6XF1 - chains A and B; structure by X-ray diffraction, 2.80 A resolution.

Chain A:
Protein: Nesprin-2
Source organism: Homo sapiens
UniProtKB: Q8WXH0 (SYNE2_HUMAN), isoform Q8WXH0-2; residue numbers follow UniProt; this construct covers 1425-1649
Sequence (230 residues; each row starts with the number of its first residue):
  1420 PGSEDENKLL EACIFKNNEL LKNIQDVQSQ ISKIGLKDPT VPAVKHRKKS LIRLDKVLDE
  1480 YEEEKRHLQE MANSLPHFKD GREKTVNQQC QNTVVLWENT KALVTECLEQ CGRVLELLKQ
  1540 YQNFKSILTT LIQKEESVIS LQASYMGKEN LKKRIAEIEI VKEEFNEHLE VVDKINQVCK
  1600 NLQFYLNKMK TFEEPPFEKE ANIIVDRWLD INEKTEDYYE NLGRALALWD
Construct notes: expression tag (1420-1424)
What the authors report for this chain:
  - mutagenesis - D1625A/D1629A, L1628A/E1632A: abolished binding to FH1/FH2 domain-containing protein 1 (chain B)

Chain B:
Protein: FH1/FH2 domain-containing protein 1
Source organism: Homo sapiens
UniProtKB: Q9Y613 (FHOD1_HUMAN); numbering as in UniProt (aligned over 14-334)
Sequence (321 residues; row label = number of the first residue in the row):
    14 SVVTVRVQYL EDTDPFACAN FPEPRRAPTC SLDGALPLGA QIPAVHRLLG APLKLEDCAL
    74 QVSPSGYYLD TELSLEEQRE MLEGFYEEIS KGRKPTLILR TQLSVRVNAI LEKLYSSSGP
   134 ELRRSLFSLK QIFQEDKDLV PEFVHSEGLS CLIRVGAAAD HNYQSYILRA LGQLMLFVDG
   194 MLGVVAHSDT IQWLYTLCAS LSRLVVKTAL KLLLVFVEYS ENNAPLFIRA VNSVASTTGA
   254 PPWANLVSIL EEKNGADPEL LVYTVTLINK TLAALPDQDS FYDVTDALEQ QGMEALVQRH
   314 LGTAGTDVDL RTQLVLYENA L
Not modelled in the structure: 14-17, 47-48, 95-97, 105-109
What the authors report for this chain:
  - conformationally variable residues (order/disorder transition): A30 to A40
  - mutagenesis - R136A/R137A: abolished binding to Nesprin-2 (chain A)
  - mutagenesis - E36A/P37G/R38A: decreased binding to Nesprin-2 (chain A)
  - mutagenesis - R136A/R137A: decreased localization to actin cables
  - mutagenesis - E36A/P37G/R38A: unchanged localization to actin cables

Chain A / chain B interface:
Residue-residue contacts (34):
  E1525(A) with R38(B)
  E1528(A) with R38(B), salt bridge
  D1592(A) with Q144(B)
  N1595(A) with Q144(B)
  Q1596(A) with C31(B); N33(B); Q144(B)
  K1599(A) with A30(B); C31(B)
  N1600(A) with A32(B); N33(B), hydrogen bond (side chain-backbone); F34(B)
  F1603(A) with A32(B), hydrophobic; E36(B)
  Y1604(A) with F34(B); R38(B)
  K1607(A) with Y22(B)
  N1621(A) with R137(B), hydrogen bond
  V1624(A) with R137(B)
  D1625(A) with R136(B), salt bridge; R137(B), salt bridge
  L1628(A) with R136(B); F140(B), hydrophobic; Y179(B)
  D1629(A) with R136(B), salt bridge
  E1632(A) with R136(B), salt bridge; N175(B), hydrogen bond; Y179(B), hydrogen bond
  E1635(A) with L217(B)
  D1636(A) with H174(B), salt bridge
  E1639(A) with S215(B); R216(B), hydrogen bond (side chain-backbone); L217(B), hydrogen bond (side chain-backbone)
  R1643(A) with N267(B)
Interface residues without a listed pair, chain A (24 interface residues in all): L1588, V1591, Y1638, A1646
Interface residues without a listed pair, chain B (23 interface residues in all): P28, F29, L214, G268
Interface features reported in the paper:
  - specific contacts: D1625(A)-R136(B), L1628(A)-F140(B)
  - interface residues, chain A: E1528(A), F1603(A), D1625(A), D1629(A), E1632(A)
  - interface residues, chain B: A32(B), F34(B), E36(B), R38(B), R136(B), R137(B)

In short:
24 residues of chain A face 23 of chain B across their interface, with 6 hydrogen bonds and 6 salt bridges.
Among the polar pairs are E1528(A)-R38(B), D1625(A)-R136(B) and D1625(A)-R137(B). The paper describes contacts
between D1625(A) and R136(B) and L1628(A) and F140(B). From the paper: D1625A/D1629A and L1628A/E1632A of
chain A abolish binding to FH1/FH2 domain-containing protein 1 (chain B); interface residues E1528(A),
F1603(A) and A32(B) among others; 4 substitutions were tested in all.
Here chain A is Nesprin-2 and chain B is FH1/FH2 domain-containing protein 1, both from Homo sapiens. Entry
6XF1 (Nesprin-2G(aa1425-1649)-FHOD1(aa1-339) complex, H. sapiens) was determined by X-ray diffraction together
with 6XF2 from the same study.
